Entry 5FGH (X-ray diffraction, 2.80 A resolution); this record covers chains H and Z of the 28 polymer chains in the assembly.

== Chain H ==
Name: Proteasome subunit beta type-2
Source organism: Saccharomyces cerevisiae (strain ATCC 204508 / S288c)
Notes: EC 3.4.25.1
UniProtKB: P25043 (PSB2_YEAST); residues 1-232 here correspond to UniProt positions 30-261 (UniProt number = residue number + 29)
Chain sequence (232 residues; row label = number of the first residue in the row):
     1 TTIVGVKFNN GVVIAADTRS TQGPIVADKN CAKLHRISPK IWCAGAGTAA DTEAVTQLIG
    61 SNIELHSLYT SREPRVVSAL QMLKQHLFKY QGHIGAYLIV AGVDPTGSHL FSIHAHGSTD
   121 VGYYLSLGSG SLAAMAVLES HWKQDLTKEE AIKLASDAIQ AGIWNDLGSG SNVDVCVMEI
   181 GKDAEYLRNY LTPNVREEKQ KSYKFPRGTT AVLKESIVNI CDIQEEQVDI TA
Disordered / not traced: 227-232
Curated features (UniProtKB/Swiss-Prot):
  - active site: T1 (Nucleophile)
Covalently attached groups: compound ALD linked to T1
Small-molecule neighbours:
  - ALD (N-[(benzyloxy)carbonyl]-L-leucyl-N-[(2S)-1-hydroxy-4-methylpentan-2-yl]-L-leucinamide), molecule 1: S20, T21, Q22, A27, C31, K33, G45, A46, G47, T48, A49, T52
  - ALD, molecule 2: H114, H116, S118, D120
What the authors report for this chain:
  - catalytic residues: T1 (proposed by the authors, not directly observed)

== Chain Z ==
Name: Proteasome subunit beta type-6
Source organism: Saccharomyces cerevisiae (strain ATCC 204508 / S288c)
Notes: EC 3.4.25.1
UniProtKB: P23724 (PSB6_YEAST); residues 1-222 here correspond to UniProt positions 20-241 (UniProt number = residue number + 19)
Chain sequence (222 residues; row label = number of the first residue in the row):
     1 QFNPYGDNGG TILGIAGEDF AVLAGDTRNI TDYSINSRYE PKVFDCGDNI VMSANGFAAD
    61 GDALVKRFKN SVKWYHFDHN DKKLSINSAA RNIQHLLYGK RFFPYYVHTI IAGLDEDGKG
   121 AVYSFDPVGS YEREQCRAGG AAASLIMPFL DNQVNFKNQY EPGTNGKVKK PLKYLSVEEV
   181 IKLVRDSFTS ATERHIQVGD GLEILIVTKD GVRKEFYELK RD
Metal / ion sites: Mg2+: T192, V198
Small-molecule neighbours: ALD (N-[(benzyloxy)carbonyl]-L-leucyl-N-[(2S)-1-hydroxy-4-methylpentan-2-yl]-L-leucinamide): Y106, D126, P127, V128, S130

== Interface between chain H and chain Z ==
Pairs across the interface - 58 pairs, chain H then chain Z:
  R19(H) - I196(Z)
  R19(H) - D222(Z)  salt bridge
  P24(H) - R194(Z)
  P24(H) - H195(Z)
  P24(H) - I196(Z)  hydrogen bond (backbone-backbone)
  I25(H) - R194(Z)
  I25(H) - H195(Z)
  V26(H) - E193(Z)
  V26(H) - R194(Z)  hydrogen bond (backbone-backbone)
  V26(H) - I196(Z)  hydrophobic
  A27(H) - R194(Z)  hydrogen bond (backbone-side chain)
  K29(H) - E193(Z)  salt bridge
  K29(H) - R194(Z)
  I163(H) - D222(Z)
  W164(H) - I35(Z)
  W164(H) - R38(Z)  hydrogen bond (backbone-side chain)
  W164(H) - R221(Z)
  W164(H) - D222(Z)
  N165(H) - Y33(Z)
  N165(H) - R38(Z)
  D166(H) - Y33(Z)
  D166(H) - D222(Z)
  L167(H) - R28(Z)
  L167(H) - I30(Z)  hydrophobic
  L167(H) - D32(Z)
  L167(H) - Y33(Z)  hydrogen bond (backbone-backbone)
  L167(H) - I35(Z)  hydrophobic
  L167(H) - I196(Z)
  G168(H) - Y33(Z)
  S169(H) - D222(Z)
  G170(H) - D222(Z)
  S171(H) - D222(Z)  hydrogen bond (backbone-side chain)
  N194(H) - K220(Z)  hydrogen bond (backbone-side chain)
  N194(H) - D222(Z)
  R196(H) - T189(Z)
  R196(H) - S190(Z)
  R196(H) - E193(Z)
  E197(H) - R185(Z)  salt bridge
  K199(H) - D186(Z)
  Q200(H) - K182(Z)
  Q200(H) - R185(Z)  hydrogen bond
  Q200(H) - D186(Z)  hydrogen bond (backbone-side chain)
  K201(H) - E179(Z)
  K201(H) - D186(Z)
  Y203(H) - F149(Z)
  Y203(H) - Q153(Z)
  Y203(H) - L183(Z)
  Y203(H) - D186(Z)  hydrogen bond
  F205(H) - N152(Z)
  F205(H) - Q153(Z)
  F205(H) - Q159(Z)
  P206(H) - P162(Z)  hydrophobic
  R207(H) - P162(Z)
  T209(H) - Q159(Z)
  T209(H) - Y160(Z)  hydrogen bond (backbone-backbone)
  T210(H) - N165(Z)
  A211(H) - G166(Z)
  V212(H) - N165(Z)
Also at the interface, not in a pair above, chain H (34 interface residues in all): T21, G23, D28, V195, G208
Also at the interface, not in a pair above, chain Z (33 interface residues in all): S34, L145, N158, E161, E218

== In short ==
Chain H and chain Z form an interface of 34 and 33 residues respectively, with 11 hydrogen bonds and 3 salt
bridges. Among the polar pairs are R19(H)-D222(Z), K29(H)-E193(Z) and E197(H)-R185(Z). Chain H binds compound
ALD. Ligands of chain Z: compound ALD. Covalently linked compound ALD: at T1(H). From the paper: the catalytic
residue T1(H).
Chain H is Proteasome subunit beta type-2 and chain Z is Proteasome subunit beta type-6, both from
Saccharomyces cerevisiae (strain ATCC 204508 / S288c); the structure, Yeast 20S proteasome beta5-K33A mutant
(propeptide expressed in trans) in complex with MG132, was determined by X-ray diffraction together with 5CZ4,
5CZ5, 5CZ6, 5CZ7, 5CZ8, 5CZ9 and 16 further entries from the same study.
